6V00 - chains G and J of the 12 polymer chains in the assembly; structure by electron microscopy, 3.10 A resolution.

# Chain G (and J)
Protein: Potassium voltage-gated channel subfamily KQT member 1
Organism: Homo sapiens
Notes: chain J of this document is another copy of the same molecule, construct and numbering; everything in this record applies to it too
Reference sequence: P51787 (KCNQ1_HUMAN); residue numbers follow UniProt; this construct covers 76-620
Amino-acid sequence (557 residues; row label = number of the first residue in the row):
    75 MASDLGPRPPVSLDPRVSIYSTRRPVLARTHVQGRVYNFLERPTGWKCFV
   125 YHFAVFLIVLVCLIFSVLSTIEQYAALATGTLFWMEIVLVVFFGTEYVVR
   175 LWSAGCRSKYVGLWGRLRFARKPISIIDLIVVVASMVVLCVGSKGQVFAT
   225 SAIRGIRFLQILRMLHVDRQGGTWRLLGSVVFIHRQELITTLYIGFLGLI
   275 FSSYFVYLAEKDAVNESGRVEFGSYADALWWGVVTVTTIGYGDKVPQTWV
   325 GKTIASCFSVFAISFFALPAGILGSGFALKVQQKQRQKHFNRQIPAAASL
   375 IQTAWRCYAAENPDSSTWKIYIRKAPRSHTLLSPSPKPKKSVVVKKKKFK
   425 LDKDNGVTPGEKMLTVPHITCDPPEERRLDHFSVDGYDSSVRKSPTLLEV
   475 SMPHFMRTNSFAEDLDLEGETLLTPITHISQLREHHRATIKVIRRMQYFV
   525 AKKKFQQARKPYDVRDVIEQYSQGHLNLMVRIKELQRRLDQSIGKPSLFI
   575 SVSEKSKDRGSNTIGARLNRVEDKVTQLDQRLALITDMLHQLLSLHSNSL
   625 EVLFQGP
Not modelled in the structure: 75-103, 219-221, 397-505, 570-631
Differences from the reference sequence: expression tag (75, 621-631)
Swiss-Prot annotation at these positions:
  - region: M238 to G246 (Interaction with KCNE3), A370 to Y382 (Interaction with CALM), K515 to F529 (Interaction with CALM), P535 to L572 (Interaction with KCNE1 C-terminus), I588 to L616 (Interaction with AKAP9), G589 to H620 (C-terminal assembly domain (tetramerization))
  - binding site (a 1,2-diacyl-sn-glycero-3-phospho-(1D-myo-inositol-4,5-bisphosphate)): Q244
  - modified residue (Phosphoserine): S407, S409
  - glycosylation: N289 (N-linked (GlcNAc...) asparagine)
  - natural variant: Y111 (Y111C: In LQT1; uncertain significance), E115 (E115G: In LQT1), P117 (P117L: In LQT1; uncertain significance), C122 (C122Y: In LQT1), F127 (F127L: In LQT1; uncertain significance), V133 (V133I: In LQT1), L134 (L134P: In LQT1; uncertain significance), C136 (C136F: In LQT1), L137 (L137F: In LQT1; uncertain significance), S140 (S140G: In ATFB3), T144 (T144A: In LQT1; uncertain significance), E146 (E146K: In LQT1; uncertain significance), 154 further natural variant entries in UniProt
  - mutagenesis: R231 (R231A: Strongly inhibits SLC5A3 transporter activity), V324 (V324L: Has a voltage-gated potassium channel activity. Inhibition of voltage-gated potassium channel activity by KCNE4), K326 (K326R: Has a voltage-gated potassium channel activity. Disrupts KCNE4-mediated voltage-gated potassium channel activity inhibition), T327 (T327V: Has a voltage-gated potassium channel activity. Disrupts KCNE4-mediated voltage-gated potassium channel activity inhibition), I328 (I328L: Has a voltage-gated potassium channel activity. Inhibition of voltage-gated potassium channel activity by KCNE4), S338 (S338C: Inhibits voltage-gated potassium channel activity), F340 (F340C: Inhibits voltage-gated potassium channel activity), I375 (I375D: Reduced protein expression, probably due to misfolding and proteasomal degradation. No detectable electrophysiological activity. Reduced electrophysiological activity in the presence of KCNE1), V516 (V516D: Reduced protein expression, probably due to misfolding and proteasomal degradation. Significantly reduced electrophysiological activity ...), K526 (K526N: Decreased interaction with PIP2 and calmodulin/CALM in the presence of calcium. Insensitive to gating modulation by calcified CALM. Impaired IKS current ...), K527 (K527N: Decreased interaction with PIP2 and calmodulin/CALM in the presence of calcium. Decreased interaction with PIP2 and CALM in the presence of calcium; when associated with N-526 ...), G589 (G589M: No effect), 4 further mutagenesis entries in UniProt

# Interface between chain G and chain J
Contacting residue pairs (84):
  V141(G) - Y299(J)  hydrophobic
  T144(G) - Y281(J)
  T144(G) - G297(J)
  T144(G) - Y299(J)  hydrogen bond (side chain-backbone)
  I145(G) - S298(J)
  R228(G) - Y278(J)
  R228(G) - L282(J)
  R231(G) - Y278(J)
  F232(G) - F279(J)  hydrophobic
  I235(G) - I274(J)  hydrophobic
  I235(G) - F275(J)  hydrophobic
  I235(G) - Y278(J)  hydrophobic
  L236(G) - F275(J)  hydrophobic
  M238(G) - Y267(J)
  L239(G) - L271(J)  hydrophobic
  T247(G) - T264(J)
  T247(G) - Y267(J)
  T247(G) - I268(J)
  W248(G) - L271(J)  hydrophobic
  L250(G) - E261(J)
  L250(G) - T264(J)
  L251(G) - I268(J)  hydrophobic
  L251(G) - F339(J)  hydrophobic
  R293(G) - E290(J)
  A300(G) - W323(J)
  D301(G) - W323(J)
  W304(G) - K326(J)
  W304(G) - S330(J)
  V307(G) - S330(J)
  T311(G) - T312(J)
  T311(G) - S333(J)
  T311(G) - I337(J)
  T312(G) - T312(J)
  I313(G) - T309(J)
  I313(G) - I313(J)
  I313(G) - G314(J)
  I313(G) - S333(J)
  I313(G) - I337(J)  hydrophobic
  G314(G) - G314(J)
  Y315(G) - W305(J)  hydrogen bond
  Y315(G) - T309(J)  hydrogen bond
  Y315(G) - Y315(J)
  Y315(G) - G316(J)
  Y315(G) - V319(J)  hydrophobic
  D317(G) - V319(J)
  A344(G) - A341(J)  hydrophobic
  A344(G) - L342(J)
  L347(G) - L342(J)  hydrophobic
  G348(G) - L342(J)
  G348(G) - I346(J)
  S349(G) - S349(J)
  F351(G) - E261(J)
  F351(G) - I346(J)  hydrophobic
  A352(G) - S349(J)
  A352(G) - L353(J)
  L353(G) - L353(J)  hydrophobic
  V355(G) - I257(J)  hydrophobic
  V355(G) - H258(J)
  V355(G) - E261(J)
  Q356(G) - L353(J)
  Q359(G) - Q357(J)
  R360(G) - D537(J)  salt bridge
  Y536(G) - I542(J)  hydrophobic
  D537(G) - V538(J)
  V541(G) - V538(J)  hydrophobic
  V541(G) - V541(J)  hydrophobic
  V541(G) - I542(J)  hydrophobic
  Q544(G) - I542(J)  hydrogen bond (side chain-backbone)
  Q544(G) - Y545(J)
  Y545(G) - Y545(J)  hydrophobic
  G548(G) - Y545(J)
  G548(G) - H549(J)  hydrogen bond (backbone-side chain)
  H549(G) - Y545(J)
  L552(G) - L552(J)  hydrophobic
  R555(G) - M553(J)  hydrogen bond
  R555(G) - I556(J)
  R555(G) - K557(J)
  I556(G) - I556(J)  hydrophobic
  L559(G) - L559(J)  hydrophobic
  L559(G) - Q560(J)
  L559(G) - L563(J)  hydrophobic
  R562(G) - Q560(J)  hydrogen bond
  R562(G) - D564(J)  salt bridge
  L563(G) - L563(J)  hydrophobic
Also at the interface, not in a pair above, chain G (56 interface residues in all): D242, K318, P343, K354, D540, N551, S566
Also at the interface, not in a pair above, chain J (61 interface residues in all): Q260, T265, K318, A329, V334, S338, G345, G350, R539, I567

# In short
56 residues of chain G and 61 residues of chain J are in contact; the contacts include 7 hydrogen bonds and 2
salt bridges. Polar contacts include R360(G)-D537(J), R562(G)-D564(J) and T144(G)-Y299(J). UniProt lists
residue binding 1,2-diacyl-sn-glycero-3-phospho-(1D-myo-inositol-4,5-bisphosphate) Q244(G) and 16 mutagenesis
sites on chain G.
Both chains are Potassium voltage-gated channel subfamily KQT member 1 (Homo sapiens). Entry 6V00 (structure
of human KCNQ1-KCNE3-CaM complex) was determined by electron microscopy, deposited together with 6UZZ and
6V01.
